8WPP - chains B and E of the 9 polymer chains in the assembly; structure by electron microscopy, 3.10 A resolution.

Chain B:
Molecule: A22R DNA polymerase processivity factor
Source organism: Monkeypox virus
Amino-acid sequence (437 residues; row label = number of the first residue in the row; numbers below 1 keep their minus sign (Met-10 is residue -10)):
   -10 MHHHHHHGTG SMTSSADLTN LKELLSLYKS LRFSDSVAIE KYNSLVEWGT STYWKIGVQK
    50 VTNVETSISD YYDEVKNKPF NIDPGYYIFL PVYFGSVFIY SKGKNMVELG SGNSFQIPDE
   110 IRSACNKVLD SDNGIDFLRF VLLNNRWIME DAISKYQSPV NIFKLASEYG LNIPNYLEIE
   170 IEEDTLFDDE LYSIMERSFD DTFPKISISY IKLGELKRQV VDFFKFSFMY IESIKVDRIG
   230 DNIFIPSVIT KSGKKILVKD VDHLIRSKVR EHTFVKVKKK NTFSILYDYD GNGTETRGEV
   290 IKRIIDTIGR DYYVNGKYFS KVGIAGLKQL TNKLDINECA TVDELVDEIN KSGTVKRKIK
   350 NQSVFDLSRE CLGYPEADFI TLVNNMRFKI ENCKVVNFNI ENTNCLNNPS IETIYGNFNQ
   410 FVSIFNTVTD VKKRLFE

Chain E:
Molecule: H5R late gene transcription factor
Source organism: Monkeypox virus
Amino-acid sequence (210 residues; each row starts with the number of its first residue):
     1 MAWSITNKAD TSSFTKMAEI RAHLRNSAEN KDKNEDIFPE DVIIPSTKPK TKRTTTPRKP
    61 AATKRSTKKD KEKEEVEEVV IEEYHQTTEE NSPPPSSSPG VGDIVESVAA VELDDSDGDD
   121 EPMVQVEAGK VNHSARSDLS DLKVATDNIV KDLKKIITRI SAVSTVLEDV QAAGISRQFT
   181 SMTKAITTLS DLVTEGKSKV VRKKVKTCKK
Not modelled in the structure: 1-139, 197-210

Chain B / chain E interface:
Contacting residue pairs (16):
  Phe217(B) - Val166(E)  hydrophobic
  Tyr219(B) - Ala162(E)  hydrophobic
  Ser256(B) - Thr165(E)
  Lys257(B) - Thr165(E)
  His261(B) - Ala162(E)
  Thr262(B) - Ser161(E)
  Thr262(B) - Ala162(E)
  Phe263(B) - Ala162(E)  hydrogen bond (backbone-backbone)
  Phe263(B) - Val163(E)  hydrophobic
  Lys265(B) - Val166(E)
  Lys265(B) - Glu168(E)  salt bridge
  Tyr278(B) - Val166(E)  hydrophobic
  Gly280(B) - Thr165(E)
  Asn281(B) - Thr165(E)  hydrogen bond (backbone-backbone)
  Asn281(B) - Val166(E)
  Asn281(B) - Leu167(E)  hydrogen bond (side chain-backbone)
Interface residues without a listed pair, chain B (12 interface residues in all): Asp279
Interface residues without a listed pair, chain E (8 interface residues in all): Ser164

Summary:
The interface between chain B and chain E involves 12 residues on one side and 8 on the other, with 3 hydrogen
bonds and 1 salt bridge. Among the polar pairs are Lys265(B)-Glu168(E), Asn281(B)-Leu167(E) and
Phe263(B)-Ala162(E).
Here chain B is A22R DNA polymerase processivity factor and chain E is H5R late gene transcription factor,
both from Monkeypox virus. Entry 8WPP (Structure of monkeypox virus polymerase complex F8-A22-E4-H5 with
endogenous DNA) was determined by electron microscopy, deposited together with 8WPE, 8WPF and 8WPK.
